PDB entry 6G2V | X-ray diffraction, 1.90 A resolution | chain A

# Chain A
Protein: Transitional endoplasmic reticulum ATPase
From: Homo sapiens
Notes: EC 3.6.4.6
Reference sequence: P55072 (TERA_HUMAN); residue numbers follow UniProt; this construct covers 462-549, 555-584, 596-712, 728-764
Sequence (275 residues; row label = number of the first residue in the row; note: 31 numbers in that range are skipped by the numbering (no residue carries them; nothing is unmodelled there)):
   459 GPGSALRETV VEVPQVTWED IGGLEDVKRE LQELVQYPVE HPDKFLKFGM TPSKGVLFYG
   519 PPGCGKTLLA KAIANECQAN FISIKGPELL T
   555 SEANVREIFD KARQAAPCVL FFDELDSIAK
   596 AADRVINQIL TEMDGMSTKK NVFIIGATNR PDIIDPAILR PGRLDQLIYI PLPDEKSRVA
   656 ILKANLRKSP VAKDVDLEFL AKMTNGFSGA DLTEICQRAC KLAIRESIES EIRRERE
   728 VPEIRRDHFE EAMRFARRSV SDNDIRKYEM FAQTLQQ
Not modelled in the structure: 459-467
Construct notes: expression tag (459-461)
Swiss-Prot annotation at these positions:
  - binding site (ATP): Gly-521 to Leu-526
  - modified residue: Ser-462 (Phosphoserine), Lys-502 (N6-acetyllysine), Lys-505 (N6-acetyllysine), Lys-668 (N6-acetyllysine), Ser-702 (Phosphoserine), Lys-754 (N6-acetyllysine)
  - mutagenesis: Lys-524 (K524A: Impairs catalytic activity of RNF19A toward SOD1 mutant. Does not inhibit interaction with RHBDD1; when associated with A-251; K524Q: Impairs ERAD degradation of HMGCR ...), Glu-578 (E578Q: Does not inhibit interaction with RHBDD1. Increased interaction with CAV1 and UBXN6. Impaired autophagic function. Defect in ubiquitin-dependent protein degradation by the proteasome ...)
Residues lining bound ligands: ADP (adenosine-5'-diphosphate): Asp-478, Ile-479, Gly-480, Leu-482, Pro-519, Pro-520, Gly-521, Cys-522, Gly-523, Lys-524, Thr-525, Leu-526, Asn-624, Ile-656, Asn-660, Gly-684, Ala-685, Thr-688
What the authors report for this chain:
  - self-association interface (contacts with another copy of this molecule): Asn-602
  - conformationally variable residues (domain motion): Arg-635

# Summary
Bound to chain A: ADP. Curated annotation (UniProt) lists 6 ATP-binding residues and 2 mutagenesis sites. From
the paper: conformational variability at Arg-635; a self-association interface involving Asn-602.
Chain A is Transitional endoplasmic reticulum ATPase (Homo sapiens); the structure, Crystal structure of the
p97 D2 domain in a helical split-washer conformation, was determined by X-ray diffraction together with 6G2W,
6G2X, 6G2Y, 6G2Z and 6G30 from the same study.
